2YNM - chains C and D of the 4 polymer chains in the assembly; structure by X-ray diffraction, 2.10 A resolution.

== Chain C ==
Name: Light-independent protochlorophyllide reductase subunit N
Source organism: Prochlorococcus marinus
Notes: EC 1.3.7.7, 1.18.-.-
Reference sequence: Q7VD37 (CHLN_PROMA); residues 1-418 here = UniProt positions 1-418
Sequence (426 residues; each row starts with the number of its first residue; numbers below 1 keep their minus sign (Gly-7 is residue -7)):
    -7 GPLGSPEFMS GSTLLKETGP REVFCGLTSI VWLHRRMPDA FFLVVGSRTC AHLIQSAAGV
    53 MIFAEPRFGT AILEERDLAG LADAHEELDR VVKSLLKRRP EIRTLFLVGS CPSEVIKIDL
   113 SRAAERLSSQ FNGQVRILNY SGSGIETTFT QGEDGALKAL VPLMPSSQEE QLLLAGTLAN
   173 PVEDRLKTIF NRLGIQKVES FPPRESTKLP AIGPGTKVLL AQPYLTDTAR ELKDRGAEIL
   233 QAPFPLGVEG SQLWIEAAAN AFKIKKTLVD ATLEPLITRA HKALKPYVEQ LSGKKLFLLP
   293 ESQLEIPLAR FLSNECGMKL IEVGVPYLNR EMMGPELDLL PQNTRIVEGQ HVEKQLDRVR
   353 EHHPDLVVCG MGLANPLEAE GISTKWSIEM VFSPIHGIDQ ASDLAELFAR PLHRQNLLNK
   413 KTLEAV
Not modelled in the structure: -7 to -6, 412-418
Sequence notes: expression tag (-7 to 0)
Bound ions: 4Fe-4S cluster Fe: Cys17, Cys42, Cys103 (shared with Asp36(D) of chain D)
Small-molecule neighbours:
  - Protochlorophyllide (PMR): Phe16, Thr20, Val23, Trp24, Leu45, Ser48, Ala49, Val52, Phe141, Met363, Trp378, Ile380, Phe384
  - 4Fe-4S cluster (SF4): Cys17, Leu19, Thr41, Cys42, Leu45, Ser102, Cys103, Pro104, Gly134, Ser135, Gly136
Swiss-Prot annotation at these positions:
  - binding site ([4Fe-4S] cluster): Cys17, Cys42, Cys103

== Chain D ==
Name: Light-independent protochlorophyllide reductase subunit B
Source organism: Prochlorococcus marinus
Notes: EC 1.3.7.7, 1.18.-.-
Reference sequence: Q7VD38 (CHLB_PROMA); residues 1-530 here = UniProt positions 1-530
Sequence (530 residues; numbered 1 to 530; the number before each row is that of its first residue):
     1 MELTLWTYEG PPHIGAMRIA TSMKGLHYVL HAPQGDTYAD LLFTMIERRG SRPPVTYTTF
    61 QARDLGGDTA ELVKGHIFEA VERFKPEALL VGESCTAELI QDQPGSLAKG MGLNIPIVSL
   121 ELPAYSKKEN WGASETFYQL IRGLLKEISE DSSNNAKQSW QEEGRRPRVN LLGPSLLGFR
   181 CRDDVLEIQK ILGENGIDIN VIAPLGASPS DLMRLPKADA NVCLYPEIAE STCLWLERNF
   241 KTPFTKVVPI GVKATQDFLE ELYELLGMEV SNSISNSDQS KLPWYSKSVD SNYLTGKRVF
   301 IFGDGTHVLA AARIANEELG FEVVGIGTYS REMARKVRAA ATELGLEALI TNDYLEVEES
   361 IKECAPELVL GTQMERHSAK RLGIPCAVIS TPMHVQDVPA RYSPQMGWEG ANVIFDDWVH
   421 PLMMGLEEHL IGMFRHDFEF TDGHQSHLGH LGGHASETKT SSKGINQSPN NHSPAGESIH
   481 WTSEGESELA KIPFFVRGKV RRNTEKYARQ AGCREIDGET LLDAKAHFGA
Not modelled in the structure: 149-157, 271-274, 452-478, 529-530
Bound ions: K+ near Glu2 (its only coordinating residue here); 4Fe-4S cluster Fe: Asp36 (shared with Cys17(C), Cys42(C), Cys103(C) of chain C)
Small-molecule neighbours:
  - Protochlorophyllide (PMR): Tyr38, Leu41, Leu42, Met45, Ile46, Val289, Asp290, His394, Val395, Met424, Gly425, Leu426, His429
  - 4Fe-4S cluster (SF4): Pro33, Gln34, Gly35, Asp36, Cys95, Thr96
Swiss-Prot annotation at these positions:
  - active site: Asp290 (Proton donor)
  - binding site ([4Fe-4S] cluster): Asp36
  - binding site (substrate): Gly425, Leu426
From the paper describing this entry:
  - conformationally variable residues (helix shift): Pro421 to Gly425
  - catalytic residues: Asp290, His394
  - mutagenesis - H394A: decreased catalytic activity
  - binding site for Protochlorophyllide: His394

== Chain C / chain D interface ==
Pairs across the interface (112; chain C residue first):
  Pro12(C) - Thr59(D)
  Pro12(C) - His76(D)
  Arg13(C) - Gln34(D)  hydrogen bond
  Arg13(C) - Thr37(D)
  Arg13(C) - Thr59(D)  hydrogen bond (backbone-side chain)
  Arg13(C) - Gln61(D)
  Glu14(C) - Thr37(D)
  Glu14(C) - Asp40(D)
  Glu14(C) - Arg52(D)  salt bridge
  Val15(C) - Gln34(D)
  Val15(C) - Gly35(D)
  Val15(C) - Thr37(D)  hydrogen bond (backbone-side chain)
  Phe16(C) - Tyr38(D)  hydrophobic
  Phe16(C) - Leu41(D)  hydrophobic
  Cys17(C) - Gly35(D)
  Phe33(C) - Leu5(D)  hydrophobic
  Ser39(C) - Cys95(D)  hydrogen bond
  Arg40(C) - Glu2(D)  salt bridge
  Arg40(C) - Thr7(D)  hydrogen bond
  Arg40(C) - Glu9(D)
  Arg40(C) - Gly10(D)
  Arg40(C) - Pro11(D)
  Arg40(C) - Lys128(D)
  Thr41(C) - Pro11(D)
  Thr41(C) - His13(D)
  Thr41(C) - Asp36(D)
  Thr41(C) - Tyr38(D)  hydrogen bond (backbone-side chain)
  Thr41(C) - Cys95(D)  hydrogen bond
  His44(C) - Gly10(D)
  His44(C) - Pro11(D)
  His44(C) - Tyr38(D)  hydrogen bond
  His44(C) - Leu42(D)
  Leu45(C) - Tyr38(D)  hydrophobic
  Gln47(C) - Trp6(D)
  Gln47(C) - Thr7(D)  hydrogen bond (side chain-backbone)
  Gln47(C) - Met374(D)
  Ser48(C) - Leu42(D)
  Ser48(C) - His394(D)  hydrogen bond (backbone-side chain)
  Gly51(C) - Trp6(D)
  Gly51(C) - Gln373(D)  hydrogen bond (backbone-side chain)
  Val52(C) - His394(D)
  Met53(C) - His377(D)
  Ile54(C) - Gln373(D)
  Ile54(C) - Arg376(D)
  Ile54(C) - His377(D)
  Ile54(C) - Lys380(D)  hydrogen bond (backbone-side chain)
  Phe55(C) - Trp6(D)  hydrophobic
  Phe55(C) - His377(D)  hydrogen bond (backbone-side chain)
  Ala56(C) - His377(D)
  Ala56(C) - Lys380(D)
  Ala56(C) - Arg381(D)
  Glu57(C) - Arg381(D)  salt bridge
  Pro58(C) - Leu5(D)  hydrophobic
  Phe60(C) - Leu5(D)
  Phe60(C) - Trp6(D)  hydrophobic
  Gly61(C) - Thr4(D)
  Thr62(C) - Glu2(D)
  Thr62(C) - Leu3(D)
  Thr62(C) - Thr4(D)  hydrogen bond (backbone-backbone)
  Ala63(C) - Glu2(D)
  Ile64(C) - Met1(D)
  Ile64(C) - Glu2(D)  hydrogen bond (backbone-backbone)
  Ile64(C) - Thr4(D)
  Leu65(C) - Met1(D)  hydrophobic
  Leu65(C) - Tyr125(D)
  Glu66(C) - Met1(D)  hydrogen bond (side chain-backbone)
  Glu66(C) - Glu2(D)
  Glu67(C) - Tyr125(D)
  Glu67(C) - Ser126(D)  hydrogen bond
  Asp69(C) - Met1(D)  hydrogen bond (side chain-backbone)
  Leu70(C) - Leu99(D)  hydrophobic
  Leu70(C) - Tyr125(D)  hydrophobic
  Ala76(C) - Met1(D)
  Glu79(C) - Met1(D)  hydrogen bond (side chain-backbone)
  Leu80(C) - Met1(D)  hydrophobic
  Arg82(C) - Met1(D)  hydrogen bond (side chain-backbone)
  Val83(C) - Leu3(D)  hydrophobic
  Leu87(C) - Leu3(D)  hydrophobic
  Arg90(C) - Leu355(D)
  Arg90(C) - Glu358(D)  salt bridge
  Arg90(C) - Arg381(D)
  Cys103(C) - Pro33(D)  hydrophobic
  Cys103(C) - Thr96(D)
  Pro104(C) - Thr96(D)
  Pro104(C) - Leu99(D)  hydrophobic
  Gly136(C) - Gln34(D)  hydrogen bond (backbone-side chain)
  Ile137(C) - Pro33(D)  hydrophobic
  Ile137(C) - Phe60(D)
  Ile137(C) - Gln61(D)
  Ile137(C) - Ala62(D)  hydrogen bond (backbone-backbone)
  Thr140(C) - Gln34(D)  hydrogen bond
  His343(C) - Glu79(D)  salt bridge
  Glu345(C) - Arg52(D)  salt bridge
  Glu345(C) - Arg83(D)  salt bridge
  Leu348(C) - Arg52(D)
  Asp349(C) - Arg83(D)  salt bridge
  Arg352(C) - Arg83(D)
  Met363(C) - Leu41(D)  hydrophobic
  Met363(C) - Thr44(D)  hydrogen bond (backbone-side chain)
  Met363(C) - Met45(D)  hydrophobic
  Gly364(C) - Leu41(D)
  Gly364(C) - Thr44(D)
  Leu365(C) - Arg52(D)
  Asn367(C) - Thr44(D)  hydrogen bond (side chain-backbone)
  Asn367(C) - Met45(D)
  Asn367(C) - Arg49(D)
  Asn367(C) - Gly50(D)
  Pro368(C) - Thr44(D)
  Pro368(C) - Gly50(D)
  Pro368(C) - Ser51(D)
  Pro368(C) - Arg52(D)
  Ala371(C) - Gly50(D)
Also at the interface, not in a pair above, chain C (65 interface residues in all): Gly11, Leu35, Val37, Ala43, Ser86, Val107, Ile108, Glu138, Thr139, Val344
Also at the interface, not in a pair above, chain D (54 interface residues in all): Ile14, Tyr57, Leu65, Phe84, Glu129, Val395

== Summary ==
The interface between chain C and chain D involves 65 residues on one side and 54 on the other; the contacts
include 25 hydrogen bonds and 8 salt bridges. Polar pairs include Glu14(C)-Arg52(D), Arg40(C)-Glu2(D) and
Glu57(C)-Arg381(D). The paper reports catalytic residues Asp290(D) and His394(D); H394A of chain D reduces
catalytic activity.
Here chain C is Light-independent protochlorophyllide reductase subunit N and chain D is Light-independent
protochlorophyllide reductase subunit B, both from Prochlorococcus marinus. Entry 2YNM (Structure of the
ADPxAlF3-Stabilized Transition State of the Nitrogenase-like Dark-Operative Protochlorophyllide Oxidoreductase
Complex from Prochlorococcus marinus ...) was determined by X-ray diffraction.
